PDB entry 8RL9 | electron microscopy, 3.22 A resolution | chains K and A of the 4 polymer chains in the assembly

[Chain K]
Protein: Gluebody G5-006
Organism: Lama glama
Sequence (127 residues; each row starts with the number of its first residue; numbers below 1 keep their minus sign (Ser-2 is residue -2)):
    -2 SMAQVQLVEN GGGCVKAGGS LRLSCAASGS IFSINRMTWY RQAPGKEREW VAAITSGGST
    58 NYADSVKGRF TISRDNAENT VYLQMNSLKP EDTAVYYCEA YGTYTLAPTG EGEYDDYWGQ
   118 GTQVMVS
Not modelled in the structure: -2 to 0
Disulfide bonds: Cys22-Cys95

[Chain A]
Protein: ATP-dependent DNA helicase Q5
Organism: Homo sapiens
Notes: EC 3.6.4.12
Reference sequence: O94762 (RECQ5_HUMAN); residue numbers follow UniProt; this construct covers 12-453
Sequence (442 residues; numbered 12 to 453; the number before each row is that of its first residue):
    12 PERRVRSTLK KVFGFDSFKT PLQESATMAV VKGNKDVFVC MPTGAGKSLC YQLPALLAKG
    72 ITIVVSPLIA LIQDQVDHLL TLKVRVSSLN SKLSAQERKE LLADLEREKP QTKILYITPE
   132 MAASSSFQPT LNSLVSRHLL SYLVVDEAHC VSQWGHDFRP DYLRLGALRS RLGHAPCVAL
   192 TATATPQVQE DVFAALHLKK PVAIFKTPCF RANLFYDVQF KELISDPYGN LKDFCLKALG
   252 QEADKGLSGC GIVYCRTREA CEQLAIELSC RGVNAKAYHA GLKASERTLV QNDWMEEKVP
   312 VIVATISFGM GVDKANVRFV AHWNIAKSMA GYYQESGRAG RDGKPSWCRL YYSRNDRDQV
   372 SFLIRKEVAK LQEKRGNKAS DKATIMAFDA LVTFCEELGC RHAAIAKYFG DALPACAKGC
   432 DHCQNPTAVR RRLEALERSS SW
Not modelled in the structure: 319-323, 452-453
Disulfide bonds: Cys266-Cys272

[Chain K / chain A interface]
Contacting residue pairs (32):
  Phe29(K) - Lys418(A)
  Phe29(K) - Gly421(A)
  Tyr98(K) - Lys211(A)
  Gly99(K) - Lys211(A)
  Tyr101(K) - Gln200(A)
  Tyr101(K) - Ile215(A)  hydrophobic
  Tyr101(K) - Gly421(A)  hydrogen bond (side chain-backbone)
  Leu103(K) - Gly421(A)
  Leu103(K) - Asp422(A)
  Leu103(K) - Ala423(A)
  Ala104(K) - Ala423(A)
  Pro105(K) - Pro219(A)
  Pro105(K) - Ala423(A)
  Thr106(K) - Pro219(A)
  Gly107(K) - Ile215(A)
  Gly107(K) - Lys217(A)
  Glu108(K) - Leu33(A)
  Glu108(K) - Ser36(A)  hydrogen bond
  Glu108(K) - Ile215(A)
  Glu108(K) - Phe216(A)
  Gly109(K) - Val213(A)
  Gly109(K) - Ile215(A)  hydrogen bond (backbone-backbone)
  Glu110(K) - Lys46(A)
  Glu110(K) - Val213(A)
  Glu110(K) - Ala214(A)
  Tyr111(K) - Glu201(A)
  Tyr111(K) - Phe204(A)  hydrophobic
  Tyr111(K) - Lys211(A)
  Tyr111(K) - Val213(A)  hydrogen bond (backbone-backbone)
  Asp112(K) - Lys211(A)  hydrogen bond (backbone-backbone)
  Asp112(K) - Pro212(A)
  Asp113(K) - Lys211(A)
Also at the interface, not in a pair above, chain K (16 interface residues in all): Asn32
Also at the interface, not in a pair above, chain A (22 interface residues in all): Pro197, Phe221, Ala417, Leu424

[In short]
16 residues of chain K and 22 residues of chain A are in contact, with 5 hydrogen bonds. Polar pairs include
Tyr101(K)-Gly421(A), Glu108(K)-Ser36(A) and Gly109(K)-Ile215(A).
Chain K is Gluebody G5-006 (Lama glama) and chain A is ATP-dependent DNA helicase Q5 (Homo sapiens); the
structure, RECQL5:sfGFP hetero dimer assembled by Di-Gluebody, was determined by electron microscopy,
deposited together with 8RL5, 8RL7, 8RLA, 8RLB, 8RLC, 8RLE and 3 further entries.
